PDB entry 7W8J | electron microscopy, 2.50 A resolution | chains A and E of the 8 polymer chains in the assembly

# Chain A (and E)
Name: N, N-dimethylformamidase large subunit
From: Paracoccus sp. SSG05
Notes: EC 3.5.1.56; chain E of this document is another copy of the same molecule, construct and numbering; everything in this record applies to it too
Reference sequence: I6NT79 (I6NT79_9RHOB); numbering as in UniProt (aligned over 1-762)
Sequence (775 residues; each row starts with the number of its first residue):
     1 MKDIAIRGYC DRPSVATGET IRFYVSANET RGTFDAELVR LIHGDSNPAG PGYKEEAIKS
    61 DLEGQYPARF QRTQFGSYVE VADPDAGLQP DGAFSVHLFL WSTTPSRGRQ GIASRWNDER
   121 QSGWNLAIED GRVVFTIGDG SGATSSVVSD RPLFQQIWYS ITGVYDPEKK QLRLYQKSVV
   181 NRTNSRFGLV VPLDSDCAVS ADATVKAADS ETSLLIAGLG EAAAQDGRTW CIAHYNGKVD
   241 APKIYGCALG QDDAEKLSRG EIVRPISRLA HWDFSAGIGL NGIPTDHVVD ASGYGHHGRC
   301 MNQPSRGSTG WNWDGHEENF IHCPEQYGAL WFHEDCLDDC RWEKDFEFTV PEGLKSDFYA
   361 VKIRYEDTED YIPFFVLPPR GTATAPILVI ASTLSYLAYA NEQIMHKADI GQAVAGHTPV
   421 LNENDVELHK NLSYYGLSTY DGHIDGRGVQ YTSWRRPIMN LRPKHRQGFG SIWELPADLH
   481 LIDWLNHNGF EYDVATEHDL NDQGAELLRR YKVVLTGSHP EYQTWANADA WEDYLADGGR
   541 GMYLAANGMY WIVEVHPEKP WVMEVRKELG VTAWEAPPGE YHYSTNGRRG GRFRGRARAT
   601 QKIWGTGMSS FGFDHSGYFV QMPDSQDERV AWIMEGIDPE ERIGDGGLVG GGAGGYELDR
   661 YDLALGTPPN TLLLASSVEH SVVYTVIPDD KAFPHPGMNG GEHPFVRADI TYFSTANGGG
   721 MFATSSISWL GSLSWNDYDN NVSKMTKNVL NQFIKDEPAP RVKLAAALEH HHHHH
Unresolved in the structure: 763-775
Construct notes: expression tag (763-775)
Ion coordination: Fe ion: Tyr399, Tyr440, Glu521

# Chain A / chain E interface
Pairs across the interface (26):
  Lys256(A) with Glu506(E), salt bridge
  Arg264(A) with Glu19(E), salt bridge; Arg380(E)
  Pro265(A) with Asp502(E); Pro560(E)
  Ile266(A) with Arg12(E); Pro560(E)
  Ser267(A) with Arg12(E), hydrogen bond
  Arg268(A) with Pro557(E), hydrogen bond (side chain-backbone); Glu558(E)
  Thr285(A) with His297(E), hydrogen bond
  His287(A) with His287(E); His297(E)
  Val289(A) with His287(E)
  Ala291(A) with Glu558(E)
  Ser292(A) with Glu558(E)
  Gly293(A) with Glu558(E), hydrogen bond (backbone-backbone); Trp561(E)
  Tyr294(A) with Arg455(E), hydrogen bond; Trp561(E)
  His297(A) with Arg299(E)
  Pro557(A) with Gly293(E)
  Glu558(A) with Gly293(E), hydrogen bond (backbone-backbone); Tyr294(E); Gly295(E), hydrogen bond (side chain-backbone); His297(E), salt bridge
Also at the interface, not in a pair above, chain A (21 interface residues in all): Glu168, Cys247, Asp290, Gly295, Asp502
Also at the interface, not in a pair above, chain E (19 interface residues in all): Asp11, Gly18, Ile266

# Overview
21 residues of chain A and 19 residues of chain E are in contact, with 7 hydrogen bonds and 3 salt bridges.
Polar pairs include Lys256(A)-Glu506(E), Arg264(A)-Glu19(E) and Glu558(A)-His297(E). The Fe ion site is built
by Tyr399(A), Tyr440(A) and Glu521(A).
Both chains are N, N-dimethylformamidase large subunit (Paracoccus sp. SSG05). Entry 7W8J
(Dimethylformamidase, 2x(A2B2)) was determined by electron microscopy.
